PDB entry 6R0C | electron microscopy, 4.20 A resolution (low resolution: residue-level contacts below are approximate; hydrogen-bond / salt-bridge calls are withheld) | chains B and J of the 10 polymer chains in the assembly

# Chain B
Protein: Histone H4
Source organism: Homo sapiens
UniProtKB: P62805 (H4_HUMAN); residues 0-102 here correspond to UniProt positions 1-103 (UniProt number = residue number + 1)
Chain sequence (103 residues; numbered 0 to 102; the number before each row is that of its first residue; numbering starts at 0):
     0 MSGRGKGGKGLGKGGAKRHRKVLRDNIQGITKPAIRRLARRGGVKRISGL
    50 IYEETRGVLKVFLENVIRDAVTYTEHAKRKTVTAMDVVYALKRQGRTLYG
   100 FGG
Unresolved in the structure: 0-19
Swiss-Prot annotation at these positions:
  - DNA-binding region: Lys16 to Lys20
  - modified residue: Ser1 (N-acetylserine), Arg3 (Asymmetric dimethylarginine), Lys5 (N6-(2-hydroxyisobutyryl)lysine), Lys8 (N6-(2-hydroxyisobutyryl)lysine), Lys12 (N6-(2-hydroxyisobutyryl)lysine), Lys16 (N6-(2-hydroxyisobutyryl)lysine), Lys20 (N6,N6,N6-trimethyllysine), Lys31 (N6-(2-hydroxyisobutyryl)lysine), Lys44 (N6-(2-hydroxyisobutyryl)lysine), Ser47 (Phosphoserine), Tyr51 (Phosphotyrosine), Lys59 (N6-(2-hydroxyisobutyryl)lysine), Lys77 (N6-(2-hydroxyisobutyryl)lysine), Lys79 (N6-(2-hydroxyisobutyryl)lysine), Thr80 (Phosphothreonine), Tyr88 (Phosphotyrosine), Lys91 (N6-(2-hydroxyisobutyryl)lysine)
  - cross-link (Glycyl lysine isopeptide (Lys-Gly)): Lys12 (interchain with G-Cter in SUMO2), Lys20 (interchain with G-Cter in SUMO2), Lys31 (interchain with G-Cter in SUMO2), Lys59 (interchain with G-Cter in SUMO2), Lys79 (interchain with G-Cter in SUMO2), Lys91 (interchain with G-Cter in SUMO2)

# Chain J
Molecule: 145-nt DNA strand
Sequence (145 nucleotides; row label = number of the first residue in the row; numbers below 1 keep their minus sign (DG-70 is residue -70)):
   -70 GGCTGTGTTTGTATCAAGTTACCTGAATGGTAGGTGGGGAAGTCCAAATA
   -20 TTCCTAGTAAGACAATTGCATTCAAGGCCTGGCTGGTGAAACCTGTTTCC
    30 TGGGAAGGTAGTTAGTTGGTTTTCACCACAGGGAGAACCTGGACA
Unresolved in the structure: 72-74

# Chain B / chain J interface
Contacting residue pairs (10):
  Arg45(B) with DC7(J); DC8(J)
  Ile46(B) with DC7(J); DC8(J)
  Ser47(B) with DC7(J)
  Gly48(B) with DC7(J)
  Arg78(B) with DC28(J); DC29(J)
  Lys79(B) with DC28(J)
  Thr80(B) with DC28(J)
Other interface residues (no listed pair), chain B (10 interface residues in all): Arg35, Lys44, Lys77
Other interface residues (no listed pair), chain J (5 interface residues in all): DT27

# In short
10 residues of chain B and 5 residues of chain J are in contact. From UniProt: a DNA-binding region on chain
B.
Here chain B is Histone H4 (Homo sapiens) and chain J is a 145-nt DNA strand. Entry 6R0C (Human-D02 Nucleosome
Core Particle with biotin-streptavidin label) was determined by electron microscopy, deposited together with
6RNY.
